PDB entry 8CMK | X-ray diffraction, 2.94 A resolution | chains B and C of the 5 polymer chains in the assembly

Chain B:
Molecule: Transportin-3
Source organism: Homo sapiens
UniProtKB: Q9Y5L0 (TNPO3_HUMAN); residues 1-923 here = UniProt positions 1-923
Amino-acid sequence (923 residues; numbered 1 to 923; the number before each row is that of its first residue):
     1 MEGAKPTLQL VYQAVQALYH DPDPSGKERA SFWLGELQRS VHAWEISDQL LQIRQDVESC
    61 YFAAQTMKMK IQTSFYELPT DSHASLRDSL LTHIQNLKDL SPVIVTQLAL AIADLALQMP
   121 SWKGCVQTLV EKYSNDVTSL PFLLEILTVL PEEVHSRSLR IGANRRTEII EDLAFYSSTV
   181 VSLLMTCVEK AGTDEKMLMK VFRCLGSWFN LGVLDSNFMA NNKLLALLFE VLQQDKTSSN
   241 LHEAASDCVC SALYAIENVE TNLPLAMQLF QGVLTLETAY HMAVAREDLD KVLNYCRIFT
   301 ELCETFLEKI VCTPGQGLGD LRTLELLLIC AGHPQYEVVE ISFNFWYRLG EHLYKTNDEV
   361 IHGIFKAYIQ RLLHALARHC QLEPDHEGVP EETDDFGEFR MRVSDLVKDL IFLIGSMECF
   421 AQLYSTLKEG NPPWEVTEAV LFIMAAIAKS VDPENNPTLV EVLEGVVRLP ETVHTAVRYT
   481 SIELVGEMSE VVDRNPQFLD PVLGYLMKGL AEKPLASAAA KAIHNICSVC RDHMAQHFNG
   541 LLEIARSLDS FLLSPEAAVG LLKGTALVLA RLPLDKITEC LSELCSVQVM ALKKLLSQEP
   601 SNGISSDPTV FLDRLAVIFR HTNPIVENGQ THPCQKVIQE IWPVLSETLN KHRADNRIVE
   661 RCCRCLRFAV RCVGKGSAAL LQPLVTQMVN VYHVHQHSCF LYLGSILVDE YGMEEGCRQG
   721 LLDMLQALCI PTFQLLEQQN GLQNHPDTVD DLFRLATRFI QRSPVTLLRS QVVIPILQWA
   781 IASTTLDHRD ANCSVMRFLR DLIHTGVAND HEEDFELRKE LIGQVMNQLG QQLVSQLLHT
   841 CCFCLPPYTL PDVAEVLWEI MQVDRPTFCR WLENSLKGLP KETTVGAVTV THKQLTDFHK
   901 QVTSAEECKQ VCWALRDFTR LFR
Not modelled in the structure: 1-11, 21-22, 42-44, 57-58, 601-604, 881-887, 923
Construct notes: engineered mutation A511 (Cys in Q9Y5L0)
Small-molecule neighbours: 2-(1H-indol-3-yl)ethanamine (TSS): Q778, W779, A782
Curated features (UniProtKB/Swiss-Prot):
  - modified residue: M1 (N-acetylmethionine), S74 (Phosphoserine), T896 (Phosphothreonine)
  - natural variant: R818 (R818P: In LGMDD2), R920 to R923 (sequence variant, change not given here; In LGMDD2), R923 (R923DSSHSCTVPVTQECLF: In LGMDD2; R923RCSHSCTVPVTQECLF: In LGMDD2)
  - mutagenesis: E145 to E153 (Decreased interaction with GTP-bound Ran), R620 (R620A: In 9Ala; abolished interaction with SRSF1 and CPSF6 without affecting interaction with GTP-bound Ran; when associated with A-660, A-664, A-667, A-671, A-702, A-750, A-751 and A-758), E660 (E660A: In 9Ala; abolished interaction with SRSF1 and CPSF6 without affecting interaction with GTP-bound Ran; when associated with A-620, A-664, A-667, A-671, A-702, A-750, A-751 and A-758), R664 (R664A: Abolished interaction with SRSF1. In 9Ala; abolished interaction with SRSF1 and CPSF6 without affecting interaction with GTP-bound Ran ...), R667 (R667A: In 9Ala; abolished interaction with SRSF1 and CPSF6 without affecting interaction with GTP-bound Ran; when associated with A-620, A-660, A-664, A-671, A-702, A-750, A-751 and A-758), R671 (R671A: Abolished interaction with SRSF1. In 9Ala; abolished interaction with SRSF1 and CPSF6 without affecting interaction with GTP-bound Ran ...), Y702 (Y702A: Abolished interaction with SRSF1. In 9Ala; abolished interaction with SRSF1 and CPSF6 without affecting interaction with GTP-bound Ran ...), D750 (D750A: Abolished interaction with SRSF1. In 9Ala; abolished interaction with SRSF1 and CPSF6 without affecting interaction with GTP-bound Ran ...), D751 (D751A: In 9Ala; abolished interaction with SRSF1 and CPSF6 without affecting interaction with GTP-bound Ran; when associated with A-620, A-660, A-664, A-667, A-671, A-702, A-750 and A-758), R754 (R754A: Abolished interaction with SRSF1), R758 (R758A: Abolished interaction with SRSF1. In 9Ala; abolished interaction with SRSF1 and CPSF6 without affecting interaction with GTP-bound Ran ...)
Reported in the primary citation:
  - mutagenesis - C511A: unchanged binding to Cold-inducible RNA-binding protein (chain C)
  - mutagenesis - C511A: increased stability (citing earlier work)

Chain C:
Molecule: Cold-inducible RNA-binding protein
Source organism: Homo sapiens
UniProtKB: Q14011 (CIRBP_HUMAN); residue numbers follow UniProt; this construct covers 138-172
Amino-acid sequence (35 residues; each row starts with the number of its first residue):
   138 SRDYYSSRSQ SGGYSDRSSG GSYRDSYDSY ATHNE
Not modelled in the structure: 138-157, 172
Curated features (UniProtKB/Swiss-Prot):
  - modified residue (Phosphoserine): S138, S146, S156, S159, S163
Reported in the primary citation:
  - post-translational modification sites: Y164, S166, Y167 (citing earlier work)
  - post-translational modification sites: S146, S148, S152
  - mutagenesis - R161A, Y164A: abolished localization to nuclear import

Interface between chain B and chain C:
Residue-residue contacts (5; chain B residue first):
  Q761(B) - N171(C)  hydrogen bond
  R800(B) - N171(C)  hydrogen bond
  H804(B) - N171(C)
  D810(B) - D162(C)
  D810(B) - S163(C)
Interface residues without a listed pair, chain B (7 interface residues in all): R797, D801, E812
Interface residues without a listed pair, chain C (5 interface residues in all): Y164, T169
From the paper, about this interface:
  - hot spots on chain C (mutagenesis) - R161A, Y164A: abolished binding to TNPO3 C511A
  - hot spots on chain C (mutagenesis) - Y167A: decreased binding to TNPO3 C511A

In short:
7 residues of chain B and 5 residues of chain C are in contact, with 2 hydrogen bonds. Polar pairs include
Q761(B)-N171(C) and R800(B)-N171(C). Chain B binds 2-(1H-indol-3-yl)ethanamine. From the paper: R161A and
Y164A of chain C abolish localization to nuclear import; modification sites Y164(C), S166(C) and Y167(C) among
others; 4 substitutions were tested in all.
Chain B is Transportin-3 and chain C is Cold-inducible RNA-binding protein, both from Homo sapiens; the
structure, Transportin-3 TNPO3 in complex with RSY region of CIRBP, was determined by X-ray diffraction.
